Entry 7OFZ (X-ray diffraction, 2.62 A resolution); this record covers chains A and C.

== Chain A ==
Protein: ABC-type transport system, periplasmic component, involved in antimicrobial peptide resistance
Organism: Haemophilus influenzae (strain 86-028NP)
Reference sequence: Q4QL73 (Q4QL73_HAEI8); residues 35-560 here = UniProt positions 35-560
Chain sequence (526 residues; numbered 35 to 560; the number before each row is that of its first residue):
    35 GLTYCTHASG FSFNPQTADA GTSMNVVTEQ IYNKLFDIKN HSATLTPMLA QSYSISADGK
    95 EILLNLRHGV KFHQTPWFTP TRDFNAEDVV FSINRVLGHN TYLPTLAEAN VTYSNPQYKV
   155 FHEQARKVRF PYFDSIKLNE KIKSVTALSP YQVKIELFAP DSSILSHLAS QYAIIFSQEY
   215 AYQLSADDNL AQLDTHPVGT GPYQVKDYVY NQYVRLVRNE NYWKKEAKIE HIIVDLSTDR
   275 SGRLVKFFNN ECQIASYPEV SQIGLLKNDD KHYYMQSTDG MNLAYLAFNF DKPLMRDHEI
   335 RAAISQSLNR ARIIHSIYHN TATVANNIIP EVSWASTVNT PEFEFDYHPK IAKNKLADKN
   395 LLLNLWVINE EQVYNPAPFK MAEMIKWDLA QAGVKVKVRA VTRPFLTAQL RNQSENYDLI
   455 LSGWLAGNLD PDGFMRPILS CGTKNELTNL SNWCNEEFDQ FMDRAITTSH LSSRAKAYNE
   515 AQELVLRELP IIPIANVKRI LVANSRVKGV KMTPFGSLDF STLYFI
Unresolved in the structure: 139-162, 444-448
Cystine bridges: Cys39-Cys286, Cys475-Cys488
Sequence notes: conflict Lys153 (Arg in Q4QL73)
Bound ions: Na+: Lys478, Glu480, Asn483, Asn486
What the authors report for this chain:
  - binding site for the 19-nt RNA strand (chain C): Gln85, Arg101
  - mutagenesis - Q85S/R101S, R101S: decreased binding to RNA

== Chain C ==
Molecule: 19-nt RNA strand
Organism: Escherichia coli
Sequence (19 nucleotides; each row starts with the number of its first residue):
     1 CCCCCCCCCC GGGGGGGGG

== How chain A and chain C interact ==
Residue-residue contacts - 10 pairs, chain A then chain C:
  Gln85(A) with C8(C), hydrogen bond to the sugar; C9(C), sugar contact
  Arg101(A) with C9(C), hydrogen bond to the phosphate; C10(C), salt bridge to the phosphate
  Trp257(A) with C10(C), sugar contact
  Lys258(A) with C10(C), phosphate contact; G11(C), phosphate contact
  Lys259(A) with C10(C), phosphate contact; G11(C), hydrogen bond to the phosphate; G12(C), salt bridge to the phosphate

== Summary ==
Chain A and chain C each contribute 5 residues to their interface; the contacts include 3 hydrogen bonds and 2
salt bridges. Polar pairs include Gln85(A)-C8(C), Arg101(A)-C9(C) and Lys259(A)-G11(C). From the paper: a
binding site for the 19-nt RNA strand (chain C) at Gln85(A) and Arg101(A); Q85S/R101S and R101S of chain A
reduce binding to RNA.
Chain A is ABC-type transport system, periplasmic component, involved in antimicrobial peptide resistance
(Haemophilus influenzae (strain 86-028NP)) and chain C is a 19-nt RNA strand (Escherichia coli); the
structure, Nontypeable Haemophillus influenzae SapA in complex with double stranded RNA, was determined by
X-ray diffraction together with 7OFW and 7OG0 from the same study.
